PDB entry 6RYU | electron microscopy, 4.00 A resolution | chains I and W of the 12 polymer chains in the assembly

== Chain I ==
Molecule: 149-nt DNA strand
Organism: synthetic construct
Sequence (149 nucleotides; numbered -72 to 76; the number before each row is that of its first residue; numbers below 1 keep their minus sign (DA-72 is residue -72)):
   -72 ATCAGAATCCCGGTGCCGAGGCCGCTCAATTGGTCGTAGACAGCTCTAGC
   -22 ACCGCTTAAACGCACGTACGCGCTGTCCCCCGCGTTTTAACCGCCAAGGG
    28 GATTACTCCCTAGTCTCCAGGCACGTGTCAGATATATACATCGATAGGC

== Chain W ==
Name: Chromodomain-helicase-DNA-binding protein 4, CHD4
Organism: Homo sapiens
Notes: EC 3.6.4.12
UniProt: Q14839 (CHD4_HUMAN); the construct has insertions or renumbered stretches relative to UniProt, so the offset changes along the chain: 1-1200 = UniProt 1-1200; 1417-2128 = UniProt 1201-1912
Chain sequence (1927 residues; each row starts with the number of its first residue; note: 204 numbers in that range are skipped by the numbering (no residue carries them; nothing is unmodelled there); numbers below 1 keep their minus sign (Ser-2 is residue -2); X marks 12 residues of unknown identity (built as UNK)):
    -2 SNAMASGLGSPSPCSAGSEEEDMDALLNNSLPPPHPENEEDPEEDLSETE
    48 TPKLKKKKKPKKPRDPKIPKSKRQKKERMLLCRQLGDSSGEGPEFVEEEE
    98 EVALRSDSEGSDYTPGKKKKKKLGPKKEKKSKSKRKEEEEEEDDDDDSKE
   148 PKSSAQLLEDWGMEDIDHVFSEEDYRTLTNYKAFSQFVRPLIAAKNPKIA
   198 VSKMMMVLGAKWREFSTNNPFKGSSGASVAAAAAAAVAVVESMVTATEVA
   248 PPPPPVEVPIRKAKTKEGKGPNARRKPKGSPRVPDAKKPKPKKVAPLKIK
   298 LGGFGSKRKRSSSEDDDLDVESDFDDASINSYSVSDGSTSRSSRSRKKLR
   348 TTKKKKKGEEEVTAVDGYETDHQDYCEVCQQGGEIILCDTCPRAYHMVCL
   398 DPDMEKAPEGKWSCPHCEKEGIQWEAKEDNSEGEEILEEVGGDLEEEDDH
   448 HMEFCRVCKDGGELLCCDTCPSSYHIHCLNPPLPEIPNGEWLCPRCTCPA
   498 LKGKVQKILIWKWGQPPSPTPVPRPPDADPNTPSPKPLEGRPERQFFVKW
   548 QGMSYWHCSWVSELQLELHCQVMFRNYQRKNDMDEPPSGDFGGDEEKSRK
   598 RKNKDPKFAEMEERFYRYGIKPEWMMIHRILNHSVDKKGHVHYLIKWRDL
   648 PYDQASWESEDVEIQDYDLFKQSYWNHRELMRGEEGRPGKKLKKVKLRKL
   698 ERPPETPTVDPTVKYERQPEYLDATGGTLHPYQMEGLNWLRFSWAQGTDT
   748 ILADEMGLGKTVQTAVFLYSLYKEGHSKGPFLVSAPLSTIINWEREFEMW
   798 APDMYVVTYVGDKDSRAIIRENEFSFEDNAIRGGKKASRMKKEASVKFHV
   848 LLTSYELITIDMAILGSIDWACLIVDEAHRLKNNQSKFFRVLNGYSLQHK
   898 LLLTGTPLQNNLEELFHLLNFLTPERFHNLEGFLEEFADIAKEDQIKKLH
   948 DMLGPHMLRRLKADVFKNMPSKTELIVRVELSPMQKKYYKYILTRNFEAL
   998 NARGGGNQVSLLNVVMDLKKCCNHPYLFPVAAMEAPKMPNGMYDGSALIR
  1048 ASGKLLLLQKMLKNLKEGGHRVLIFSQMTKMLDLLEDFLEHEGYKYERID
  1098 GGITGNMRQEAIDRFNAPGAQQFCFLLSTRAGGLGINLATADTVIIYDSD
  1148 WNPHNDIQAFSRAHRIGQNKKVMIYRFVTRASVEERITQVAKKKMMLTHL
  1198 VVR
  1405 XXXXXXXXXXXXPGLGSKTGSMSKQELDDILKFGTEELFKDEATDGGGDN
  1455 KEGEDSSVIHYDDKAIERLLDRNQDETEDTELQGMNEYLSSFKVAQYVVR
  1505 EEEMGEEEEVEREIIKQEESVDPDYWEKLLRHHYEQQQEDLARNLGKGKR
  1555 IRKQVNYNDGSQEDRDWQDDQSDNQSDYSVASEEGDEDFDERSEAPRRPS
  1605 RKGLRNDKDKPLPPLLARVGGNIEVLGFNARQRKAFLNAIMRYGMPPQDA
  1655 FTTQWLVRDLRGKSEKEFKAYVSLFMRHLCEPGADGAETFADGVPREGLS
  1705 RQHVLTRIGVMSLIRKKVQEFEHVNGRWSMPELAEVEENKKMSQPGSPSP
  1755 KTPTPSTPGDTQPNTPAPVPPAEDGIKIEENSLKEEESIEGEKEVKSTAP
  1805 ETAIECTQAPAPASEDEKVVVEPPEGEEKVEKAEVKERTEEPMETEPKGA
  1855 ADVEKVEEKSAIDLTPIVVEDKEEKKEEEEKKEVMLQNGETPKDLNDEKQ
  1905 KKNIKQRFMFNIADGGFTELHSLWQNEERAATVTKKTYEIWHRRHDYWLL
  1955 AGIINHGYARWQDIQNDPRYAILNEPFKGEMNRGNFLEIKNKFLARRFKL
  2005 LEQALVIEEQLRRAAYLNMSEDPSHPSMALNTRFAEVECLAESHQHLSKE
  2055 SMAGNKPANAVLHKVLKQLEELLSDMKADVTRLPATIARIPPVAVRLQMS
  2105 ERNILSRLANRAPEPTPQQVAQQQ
Unresolved in the structure: -2 to 445, 512-538, 586-591, 679-704, 1417-2128
Construct notes: expression tag (-2 to 0)
Swiss-Prot annotation at these positions:
  - zinc finger: Gln370 to Glu417 (PHD-type 1), Met449 to Pro496 (PHD-type 2)
  - motif: Lys295 to Leu298 (KIKL), Asp873 to His876 (DEAH box)
  - binding site (ATP): Asp751 to Thr758
  - modified residue: Ser44 (Phosphoserine), Ser303 (Phosphoserine), Ser308 (Phosphoserine), Ser309 (Phosphoserine), Ser310 (Phosphoserine), Ser319 (Phosphoserine), Thr367 (Phosphothreonine), Ser428 (Phosphoserine), Ser515 (Phosphoserine), Thr517 (Phosphothreonine), Thr529 (Phosphothreonine), Ser531 (Phosphoserine), Thr703 (Phosphothreonine), Ser1425 (Phosphoserine), Ser1524 (Phosphoserine), Ser1565 (Phosphoserine), Ser1586 (Phosphoserine), Ser1747 (Phosphoserine), Ser1751 (Phosphoserine), Ser1753 (Phosphoserine) and 9 more in UniProt
  - cross-link (Glycyl lysine isopeptide (Lys-Gly)): Lys133 (interchain with G-Cter in SUMO2), Lys146 (interchain with G-Cter in SUMO2), Lys179 (interchain with G-Cter in SUMO2), Lys297 (interchain with G-Cter in SUMO2), Lys304 (interchain with G-Cter in SUMO2), Lys618 (interchain with G-Cter in SUMO2), Lys696 (interchain with G-Cter in SUMO2), Lys711 (interchain with G-Cter in SUMO1), Lys1428 (interchain with G-Cter in SUMO2), Lys1444 (interchain with G-Cter in SUMO2), Lys1455 (interchain with G-Cter in SUMO2), Lys1520 (interchain with G-Cter in SUMO2), Lys1744 (interchain with G-Cter in SUMO2), Lys1745 (interchain with G-Cter in SUMO2), Lys1781 (interchain with G-Cter in SUMO2), Lys1788 (interchain with G-Cter in SUMO2), Lys1800 (interchain with G-Cter in SUMO2), Lys1822 (interchain with G-Cter in SUMO2), Lys1833 (interchain with G-Cter in SUMO2), Lys1852 (interchain with G-Cter in SUMO2) and 6 more in UniProt
Ion coordination: Zn2+ site 1: Cys452, Cys455, Cys475; Zn2+ site 2: Cys464, Cys467, Cys490, Cys493; Mg2+: Asp873 (together with AMP-PNP)
Residues lining bound ligands: AMP-PNP (ANP; phosphoaminophosphonic acid-adenylate ester): Gly724, Thr725, Leu726, His727, Gln730, Glu752, Met753, Gly754, Leu755, Gly756, Lys757, Thr758, Val759, Asn789, Glu793, Trp797, Asp873, Glu874, Leu1131, Gly1132, Asn1134, Ser1158, Arg1159, Arg1162, Ile1163
From the paper describing this entry:
  - disease-associated variants - H1151R, R1162Q: decreased catalytic activity (citing earlier work)
  - disease-associated variants - H1196Y: increased catalytic activity (citing earlier work)
  - disease-associated variants - C467Y, S851Y, G1003D, R1068H, R1127Q, W1148L, R1173L (citing earlier work)

== Chain I / chain W interface ==
Residue-residue contacts (30; chain I residue first):
  DA-22(I) with Leu1009(W), phosphate contact; Asn1010(W), hydrogen bond to the sugar; Met1013(W), sugar contact
  DC-20(I) with Gln1074(W), sugar contact; Met1075(W), phosphate contact; Thr1076(W), hydrogen bond to the phosphate; Lys1077(W), phosphate contact; Arg1127(W), base contact
  DG-19(I) with Gly1098(W), phosphate contact; Ser1125(W), hydrogen bond to the phosphate; Arg1127(W), phosphate contact; Ala1128(W), hydrogen bond to the phosphate
  DC-18(I) with Leu784(W), phosphate contact; Glu853(W), sugar contact; Gly1098(W), phosphate contact; Arg1105(W), salt bridge to the phosphate
  DT-17(I) with Leu784(W), phosphate contact; Glu853(W), phosphate contact
  DT-16(I) with Lys810(W), salt bridge to the phosphate; Arg813(W), salt bridge to the phosphate
  DA-15(I) with Lys810(W), salt bridge to the phosphate
  DC-10(I) with Arg576(W), sugar contact
  DA-9(I) with Arg572(W), salt bridge to the phosphate
  DA61(I) with Lys833(W), salt bridge to the phosphate
  DT62(I) with Arg829(W), phosphate contact; Gly830(W), hydrogen bond to the phosphate; Gly831(W), phosphate contact; Lys832(W), phosphate contact
  DA63(I) with Arg829(W), phosphate contact; Gly830(W), hydrogen bond to the phosphate
Other interface residues (no listed pair), chain I (15 interface residues in all): DC-23, DC-21, DT60
Other interface residues (no listed pair), chain W (28 interface residues in all): Gly808, Asp809, Ile857, Ser1007, Lys1017

== Overview ==
Chain I and chain W form an interface of 15 and 28 residues respectively; the contacts include 6 hydrogen
bonds and 6 salt bridges. Polar pairs include DA-22(I)-Asn1010(W), DC-20(I)-Thr1076(W) and
DG-19(I)-Ser1125(W). Ligands of chain W: AMP-PNP. The paper reports that H1151R and R1162Q of chain W reduce
catalytic activity; H1196Y of chain W increases catalytic activity.
Here chain I is a 149-nt DNA strand (synthetic construct) and chain W is Chromodomain-helicase-DNA-binding
protein 4, CHD4 (Homo sapiens). Entry 6RYU (Nucleosome-CHD4 complex structure (two CHD4 copies)) was
determined by electron microscopy (same publication as 6RYR).
